Entry 1TII (X-ray diffraction, 2.25 A resolution); this record covers chains H and A of the 7 polymer chains in the assembly.

# Chain H
Molecule: Heat labile enterotoxin type iib
From: Escherichia coli
UniProt: P43529 (E2BB_ECOLI); residues 1-99 here correspond to UniProt positions 24-122 (UniProt number = residue number + 23)
Sequence (99 residues; numbered 1 to 99; the number before each row is that of its first residue):
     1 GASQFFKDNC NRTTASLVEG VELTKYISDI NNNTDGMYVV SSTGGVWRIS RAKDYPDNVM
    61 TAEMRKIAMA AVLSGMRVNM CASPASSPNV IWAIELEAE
Disordered / not traced: 99
Cystine bridges: Cys10-Cys81

# Chain A
Molecule: Heat labile enterotoxin type iib
From: Escherichia coli
UniProt: P43528 (E2BA_ECOLI); residues 1-190 here correspond to UniProt positions 21-210 (UniProt number = residue number + 20)
Sequence (190 residues; each row starts with the number of its first residue):
     1 NDYFRADSRT PDEVRRSGGL IPRGQDEAYE RGTPININLY DHARGTATGN TRYNDGYVST
    61 TTTLRQAHLL GQNMLGGYNE YYIYVVAAAP NLFDVNGVLG RYSPYPSENE YAALGGIPLS
   121 QIIGWYRVSF GAIEGGMHRN RDYRRDLFRG LSAAPNEDGY RIAGFPDGFP AWEEVPWREF
   181 APNSCLPNNK
Disordered / not traced: 47, 188-190
Swiss-Prot annotation at these positions:
  - active site: Glu110

# Chain H / chain A interface
Contacting residue pairs (12):
  Glu22(H) with Arg145(A), salt bridge
  Leu23(H) with Arg145(A), hydrogen bond (backbone-side chain)
  Ala71(H) with Arg145(A)
  Val72(H) with Arg145(A), hydrogen bond (backbone-side chain)
  Leu73(H) with Arg145(A); Asp146(A), hydrogen bond (backbone-backbone)
  Ser74(H) with Tyr143(A); Arg144(A), hydrogen bond (backbone-side chain); Asp146(A)
  Gly75(H) with Arg145(A)
  Met76(H) with Arg144(A)
  Arg77(H) with Arg141(A)
Interface residues without a listed pair, chain H (10 interface residues in all): Thr24

# In short
10 residues of chain H and 5 residues of chain A are in contact; the contacts include 4 hydrogen bonds and 1
salt bridge. Polar pairs include Glu22(H)-Arg145(A), Leu23(H)-Arg145(A) and Val72(H)-Arg145(A). Curated
annotation (UniProt) lists active-site residue Glu110(A) on chain A.
Here chain H is Heat labile enterotoxin type iib and chain A is Heat labile enterotoxin type iib, both from
Escherichia coli. Entry 1TII (Escherichia coli heat labile enterotoxin type iib) was determined by X-ray
diffraction.
